Entry 3VI0 (X-ray diffraction, 2.30 A resolution); this record covers chain A.

[Chain A]
Protein: Bacteriorhodopsin
UniProt: P02945 (BACR_HALSA); residues -12 to 249 here correspond to UniProt positions 1-262 (UniProt number = residue number + 13)
Amino-acid sequence (262 residues; each row starts with the number of its first residue; numbers below 1 keep their minus sign (Met-12 is residue -12)):
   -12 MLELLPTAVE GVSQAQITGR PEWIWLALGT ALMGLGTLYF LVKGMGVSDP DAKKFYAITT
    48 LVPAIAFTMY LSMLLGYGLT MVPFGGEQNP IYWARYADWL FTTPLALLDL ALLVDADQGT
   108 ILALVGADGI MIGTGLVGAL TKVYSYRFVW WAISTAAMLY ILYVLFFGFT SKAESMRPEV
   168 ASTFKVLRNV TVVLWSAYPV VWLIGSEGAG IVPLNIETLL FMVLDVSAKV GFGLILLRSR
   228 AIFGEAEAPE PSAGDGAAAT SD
Unresolved in the structure: -12 to 4, 232-249
Covalently attached groups: retinal (RET) linked to Lys216
Differences from the reference sequence: engineered mutation Ala93 (Leu106 in P02945)
Residues lining bound ligands:
  - alpha-D-glucopyranose / 2,3-di-phytanyl-glycerol / alpha-D-mannopyranose / 3-O-sulfo-beta-D-galactopyranose: Ile52, Thr55, Met56, Tyr64, Leu66, Thr67, Met68, Val69, Pro70, Trp80, Ala84, Leu87, Phe88, Leu92, Leu109, Gly116, Ile117, Gly120, Thr121, Leu123, Val124, Leu127, Lys129
  - 2,3-di-phytanyl-glycerol (L2P): Ile52, Thr55, Met56, Tyr64, Trp80, Ala84, Leu87, Phe88, Leu92, Leu109, Gly116, Ile117, Gly120, Thr121, Leu123, Val124, Leu127
  - retinal (RET): Tyr83, Asp85, Trp86, Thr89, Thr90, Met118, Ile119, Gly122, Trp138, Ser141, Thr142, Met145, Trp182, Tyr185, Pro186, Trp189, Asp212, Ala215

[In short]
Bound to chain A: 2,3-di-phytanyl-glycerol and alpha-D-glucopyranose / 2,3-di-phytanyl-glycerol /
alpha-D-mannopyranose / 3-O-sulfo-beta-D-galactopyranose. Retinal is covalently linked to Lys216.
Chain A is Bacteriorhodopsin; the structure, Crystal structure of the O intermediate of the L93A mutant of
bacteriorhodopsin, was determined by X-ray diffraction together with 3VHZ from the same study.
